9BKQ - chain A; structure by X-ray diffraction, 2.10 A resolution.

[Chain A]
Protein: Penguinpox cGAMP PDE
Source organism: Penguinpox virus
Reference sequence: A0A068EGP0 (A0A068EGP0_9POXV); residue numbers follow UniProt; this construct covers 2-203
Chain sequence (203 residues; each row starts with the number of its first residue):
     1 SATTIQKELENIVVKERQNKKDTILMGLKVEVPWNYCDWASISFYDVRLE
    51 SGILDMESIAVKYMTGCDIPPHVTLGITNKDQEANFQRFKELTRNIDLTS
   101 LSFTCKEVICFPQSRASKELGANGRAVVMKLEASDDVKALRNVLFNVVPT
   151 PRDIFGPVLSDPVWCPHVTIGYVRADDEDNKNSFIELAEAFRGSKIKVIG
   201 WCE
Differences from the reference sequence: expression tag (1)
Ligand contacts:
  - A1AQN (9-{3-O-[(S)-thiophosphono]-alpha-L-lyxofuranosyl}-9H-purin-6-amine): Arg-17, Thr-23, Ile-24, Leu-25, Ile-59, Tyr-63, His-72, Thr-74, Ile-77, His-167, Thr-169, Tyr-172
  - guanine (GUN): Phe-111, Phe-155, Val-163, Trp-164, Cys-165, His-167
Reported in the primary citation:
  - mutagenesis - H72A: abolished catalytic activity on 2'3'-cGAMP
  - catalytic residues: His-72, Thr-169
  - mutagenesis - T169A: decreased catalytic activity on 2'3'-cGAMP
  - binding site for guanine: Phe-155
  - binding site for A1AQN: Leu-25, Tyr-63
  - conformationally variable residues (loop rearrangement): Phe-155

[In short]
Ligands of chain A: compound A1AQN and guanine. From the paper: catalytic residues His-72 and Thr-169; H72A
abolishes catalytic activity on 2'3'-cGAMP.
Chain A is Penguinpox cGAMP PDE (Penguinpox virus); the structure, Structure of penguinpox cGAMP PDE in apo
and post reaction states, was determined by X-ray diffraction, deposited together with 9CIW.
